Entry 2EBF (X-ray diffraction, 1.90 A resolution); this record covers chain X.

== Chain X ==
Molecule: Dermonecrotic toxin
Source organism: Pasteurella multocida
Notes: fragment: C-terminal region, residues 569-1285
UniProt: P17452 (TOXA_PASMU); numbering as in UniProt (aligned over 569-1285)
Chain sequence (746 residues; numbered 540 to 1285; the number before each row is that of its first residue):
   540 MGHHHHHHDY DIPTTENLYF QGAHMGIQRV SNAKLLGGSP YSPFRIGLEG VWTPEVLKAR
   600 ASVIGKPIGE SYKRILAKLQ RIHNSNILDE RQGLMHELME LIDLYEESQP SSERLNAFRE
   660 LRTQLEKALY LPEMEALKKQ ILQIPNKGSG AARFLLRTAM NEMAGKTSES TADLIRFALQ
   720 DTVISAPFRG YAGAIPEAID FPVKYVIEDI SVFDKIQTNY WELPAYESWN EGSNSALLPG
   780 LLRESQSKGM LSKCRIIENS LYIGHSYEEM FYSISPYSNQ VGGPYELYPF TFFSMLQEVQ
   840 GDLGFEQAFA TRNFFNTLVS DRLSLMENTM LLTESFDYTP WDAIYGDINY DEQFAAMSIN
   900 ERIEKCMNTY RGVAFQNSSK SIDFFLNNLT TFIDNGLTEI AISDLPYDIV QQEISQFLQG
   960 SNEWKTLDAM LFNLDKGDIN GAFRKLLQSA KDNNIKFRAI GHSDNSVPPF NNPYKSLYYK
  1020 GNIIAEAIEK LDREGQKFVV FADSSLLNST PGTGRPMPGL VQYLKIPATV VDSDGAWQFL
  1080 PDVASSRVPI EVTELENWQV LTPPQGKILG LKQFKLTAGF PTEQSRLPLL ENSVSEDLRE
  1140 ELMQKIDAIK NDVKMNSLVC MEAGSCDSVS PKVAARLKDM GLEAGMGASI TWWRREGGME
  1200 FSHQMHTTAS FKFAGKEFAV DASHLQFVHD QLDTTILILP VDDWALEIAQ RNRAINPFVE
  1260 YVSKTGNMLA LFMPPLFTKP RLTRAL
Not modelled in the structure: 540-574
Construct notes: expression tag (540-568)
UniProt features mapped onto this chain:
  - natural variant: F853 (F853Y: In strain: CVI 47459)
Disulfide bonds: C1159-C1165
Residues lining bound ligands: phosphonate (2PO): G1163, S1164, C1165, D1166, S1167
From the paper describing this entry:
  - contacts within the chain: H1205-D1220 (hydrogen bond)
  - mutagenesis - C1165G, C1165R, C1165S, H1205L, D1220A, Q1225A, Q1225E: abolished signaling
  - mutagenesis - C1159S, S1169A, S1222A: unchanged signaling

== Summary ==
Ligands of chain X: phosphonate. The paper reports that C1165G, C1165R and C1165S, among others, abolish
signaling; contacts within the chain involving C1159, C1165 and H1205 among others; 10 substitutions were
tested in all.
Chain X is Dermonecrotic toxin (Pasteurella multocida); the structure, Crystal structures reveal a
thiol-protease like catalytic triad in the C-terminal region of Pasteurella multocida toxin, was determined by
X-ray diffraction, deposited together with 2EBH and 2EC5.
